1P7Q - chains B and D of the 4 polymer chains in the assembly; structure by X-ray diffraction, 3.40 A resolution.

Chain B:
Protein: Beta-2-microglobulin
From: Homo sapiens
UniProtKB: P61769 (B2MG_HUMAN); residues 1-99 here correspond to UniProt positions 21-119 (UniProt number = residue number + 20)
Chain sequence (99 residues; numbered 1 to 99; the number before each row is that of its first residue):
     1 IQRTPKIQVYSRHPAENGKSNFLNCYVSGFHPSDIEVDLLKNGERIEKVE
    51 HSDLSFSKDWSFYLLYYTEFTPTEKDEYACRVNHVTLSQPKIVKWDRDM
Unresolved in the structure: 17-20, 74-75
Disulfides: Cys-25/Cys-80

Chain D:
Protein: leukocyte immunoglobulin-like receptor 1
From: Homo sapiens
UniProtKB: Q8NHL6 (LIRB1_HUMAN); residues 2-198 here correspond to UniProt positions 25-221 (UniProt number = residue number + 23)
Chain sequence (197 residues; numbered 2 to 198; the number before each row is that of its first residue):
     2 HLPKPTLWAEPGSVITQGSPVTLRCQGGQETQEYRLYREKKTAPWITRIP
    52 QELVKKGQFPIPSITWEHAGRYRCYYGSDTAGRSESSDPLELVVTGAYIK
   102 PTLSAQPSPVVNSGGNVTLQCDSQVAFDGFILCKEGEDEHPQCLNSQPHA
   152 RGSSRAIFSVGPVSPSRRWWYRCYAYDSNSPYEWSLPSDLLELLVLG
Unresolved in the structure: 2-3, 28-31, 78-83, 139-140
Disulfides: Cys-26/Cys-75, Cys-122/Cys-174, Cys-134/Cys-144

Interface between chain B and chain D:
Residue-residue contacts - 24 pairs, chain B then chain D:
  Ile-1(B) with Gln-125(D)
  Gln-2(B) with Gln-125(D), hydrogen bond; Val-126(D); Ala-127(D), hydrogen bond (backbone-backbone)
  Arg-3(B) with Val-126(D); Ala-127(D)
  Thr-4(B) with Tyr-99(D); Val-126(D)
  Val-85(B) with Ile-100(D)
  Thr-86(B) with Tyr-99(D); Ile-100(D), hydrogen bond (backbone-backbone); Val-126(D)
  Leu-87(B) with Ala-98(D)
  Ser-88(B) with Gly-97(D); Ala-98(D), hydrogen bond (side chain-backbone); Leu-187(D)
  Gln-89(B) with Gln-18(D), hydrogen bond
  Lys-91(B) with Trp-67(D); Tyr-99(D), hydrogen bond; Glu-184(D), salt bridge
  Ile-92(B) with Trp-67(D), hydrogen bond (backbone-side chain)
  Val-93(B) with Trp-67(D), hydrophobic
  Lys-94(B) with Glu-68(D)
  Asp-96(B) with Lys-42(D), salt bridge
Interface residues without a listed pair, chain B (15 interface residues in all): Met-99

Overview:
The interface between chain B and chain D involves 15 residues on one side and 13 on the other; the contacts
include 7 hydrogen bonds and 2 salt bridges. Polar pairs include Lys-91(B)/Glu-184(D), Asp-96(B)/Lys-42(D) and
Gln-2(B)/Gln-125(D).
Here chain B is Beta-2-microglobulin and chain D is leukocyte immunoglobulin-like receptor 1, both from Homo
sapiens. Entry 1P7Q (Crystal Structure of HLA-A2 Bound to LIR-1, a Host and Viral MHC Receptor) was determined
by X-ray diffraction.
